Entry 7UWE (electron microscopy, 2.90 A resolution); this record covers chains A and J of the 9 polymer chains in the assembly.

== Chain A ==
Molecule: 29-nt DNA strand
Sequence (29 nucleotides; numbered 1 to 29; the number before each row is that of its first residue):
     1 GGGCTACCTC TCCATGACGG CGAATACCC
Not modelled in the structure: 7-12, 27-29

== Chain J ==
Name: DNA-directed RNA polymerase subunit beta'
From: Escherichia coli
Notes: EC 2.7.7.6
UniProt: P0A8T7 (RPOC_ECOLI); residues 1-1407 here = UniProt positions 1-1407
Sequence (1407 residues; row label = number of the first residue in the row):
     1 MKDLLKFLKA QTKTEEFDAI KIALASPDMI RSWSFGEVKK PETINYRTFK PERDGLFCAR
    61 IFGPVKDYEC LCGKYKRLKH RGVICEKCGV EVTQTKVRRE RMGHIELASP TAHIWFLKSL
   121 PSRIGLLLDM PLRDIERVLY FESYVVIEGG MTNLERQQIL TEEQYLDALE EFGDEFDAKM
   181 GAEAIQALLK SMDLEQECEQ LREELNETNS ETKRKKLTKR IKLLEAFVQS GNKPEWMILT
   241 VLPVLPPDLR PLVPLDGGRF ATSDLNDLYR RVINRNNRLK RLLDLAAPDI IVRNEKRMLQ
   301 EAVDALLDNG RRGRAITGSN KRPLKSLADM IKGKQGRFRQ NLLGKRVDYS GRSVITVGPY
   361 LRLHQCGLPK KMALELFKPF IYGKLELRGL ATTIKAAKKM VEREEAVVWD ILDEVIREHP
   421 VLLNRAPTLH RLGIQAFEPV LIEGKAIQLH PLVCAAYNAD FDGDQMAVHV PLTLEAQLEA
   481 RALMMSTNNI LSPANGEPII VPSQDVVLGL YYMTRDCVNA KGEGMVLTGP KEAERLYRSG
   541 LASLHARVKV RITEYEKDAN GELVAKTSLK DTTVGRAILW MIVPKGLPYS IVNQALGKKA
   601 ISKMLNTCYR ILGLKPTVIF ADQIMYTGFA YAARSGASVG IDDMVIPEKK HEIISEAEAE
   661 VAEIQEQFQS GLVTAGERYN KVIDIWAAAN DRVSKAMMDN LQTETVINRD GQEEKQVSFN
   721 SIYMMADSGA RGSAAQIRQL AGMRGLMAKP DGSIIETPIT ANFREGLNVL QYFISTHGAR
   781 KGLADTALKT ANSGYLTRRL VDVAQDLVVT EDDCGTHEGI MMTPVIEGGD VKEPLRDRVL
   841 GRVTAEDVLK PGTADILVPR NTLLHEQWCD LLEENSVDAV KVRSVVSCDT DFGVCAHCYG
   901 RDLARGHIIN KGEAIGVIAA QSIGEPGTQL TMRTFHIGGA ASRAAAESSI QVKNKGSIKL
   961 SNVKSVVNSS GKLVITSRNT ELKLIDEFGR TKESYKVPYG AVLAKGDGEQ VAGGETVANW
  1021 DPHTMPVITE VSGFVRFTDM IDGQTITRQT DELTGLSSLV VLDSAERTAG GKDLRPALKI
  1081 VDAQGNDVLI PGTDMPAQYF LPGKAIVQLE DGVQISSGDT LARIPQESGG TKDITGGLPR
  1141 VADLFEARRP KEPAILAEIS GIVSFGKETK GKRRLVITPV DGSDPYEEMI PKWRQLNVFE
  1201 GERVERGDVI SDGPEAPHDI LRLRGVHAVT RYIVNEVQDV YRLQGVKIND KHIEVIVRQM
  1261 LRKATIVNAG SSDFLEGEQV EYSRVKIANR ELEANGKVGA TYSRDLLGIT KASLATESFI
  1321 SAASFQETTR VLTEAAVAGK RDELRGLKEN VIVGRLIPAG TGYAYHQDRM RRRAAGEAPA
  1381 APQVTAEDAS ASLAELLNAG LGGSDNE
Not modelled in the structure: 1-15, 934-947, 1052-1056, 1127-1135, 1374-1407
Curated features (UniProtKB/Swiss-Prot):
  - binding site (Zn(2+)): Cys-70, Cys-72, Cys-85, Cys-88, Cys-814, Cys-888, Cys-895, Cys-898
  - binding site (Mg(2+)): Asp-460, Asp-462, Asp-464
  - modified residue: Lys-983 (N6-acetyllysine)
  - mutagenesis: Gln-504 (Q504P: Resistant to antibiotics salinamide A and B), Asn-690 (N690D: Resistant to antibiotics salinamide A and B), Met-697 (M697V: Resistant to antibiotics salinamide A and B), Ala-735 (A735T: Resistant to antibiotics salinamide A and B), Arg-738 (R738C/H/P/S: Resistant to antibiotics salinamide A and B), Ala-748 (A748E: Resistant to antibiotics salinamide A and B), Pro-758 (P758S/T: Resistant to antibiotics salinamide A and B), Phe-763 (F763C: Resistant to antibiotics salinamide A and B), Ser-775 (S775A: Resistant to antibiotics salinamide A and B), Ala-779 (A779T/V: Resistant to antibiotics salinamide A and B), Arg-780 (R780C: Resistant to antibiotics salinamide A and B), Gly-782 (G782A/C: Resistant to antibiotics salinamide A and B), 1 further mutagenesis entry in UniProt
Ion coordination: Zn2+ site 1: Cys-70, Cys-72, Gly-73, Lys-74; Mg2+: Asp-460, Asp-462, Asp-464 (shared with 1 residue of chain R); Zn2+ site 2: Cys-814, Cys-888, Cys-895, Cys-898

== How chain A and chain J interact ==
Residue-residue contacts (9):
  DA6(A) / Asn-274(J)  sugar contact
  DA6(A) / Arg-275(J)  salt bridge to the phosphate
  DA6(A) / Arg-278(J)  salt bridge to the phosphate
  DG20(A) / Asp-1143(J)  phosphate contact
  DG20(A) / Arg-1148(J)  salt bridge to the phosphate
  DC21(A) / Arg-1148(J)  phosphate contact
  DC21(A) / Arg-1149(J)  phosphate contact
  DC21(A) / Lys-1311(J)  hydrogen bond to the phosphate
  DG22(A) / Lys-1311(J)  salt bridge to the phosphate
Other interface residues (no listed pair), chain A (8 interface residues in all): DC4, DT5, DA23, DA24
Other interface residues (no listed pair), chain J (13 interface residues in all): Glu-42, Pro-121, Lys-215, Lys-219, Arg-270, Arg-271

== Summary ==
8 residues of chain A and 13 residues of chain J are in contact, with 1 hydrogen bond and 4 salt bridges.
Polar pairs include DC21(A)/Lys-1311(J), DA6(A)/Arg-275(J) and DA6(A)/Arg-278(J). From UniProt: 8 Zn2+-binding
residues, 3 Mg2+-binding residues and 13 mutagenesis sites on chain J.
Here chain A is a 29-nt DNA strand and chain J is DNA-directed RNA polymerase subunit beta' (Escherichia
coli). Entry 7UWE (CryoEM Structure of E. coli Transcription-Coupled Ribonucleotide Excision Repair (TC-RER)
complex) was determined by electron microscopy together with 7UWH from the same study.
